PDB entry 7ZMW | X-ray diffraction, 1.80 A resolution | chains A and B

Chain A:
Name: 14-3-3 protein sigma
From: Homo sapiens
Reference sequence: P31947 (1433S_HUMAN); residue numbers follow UniProt; this construct covers 1-231
Chain sequence (236 residues; row label = number of the first residue in the row; numbers below 1 keep their minus sign (Gly-4 is residue -4)):
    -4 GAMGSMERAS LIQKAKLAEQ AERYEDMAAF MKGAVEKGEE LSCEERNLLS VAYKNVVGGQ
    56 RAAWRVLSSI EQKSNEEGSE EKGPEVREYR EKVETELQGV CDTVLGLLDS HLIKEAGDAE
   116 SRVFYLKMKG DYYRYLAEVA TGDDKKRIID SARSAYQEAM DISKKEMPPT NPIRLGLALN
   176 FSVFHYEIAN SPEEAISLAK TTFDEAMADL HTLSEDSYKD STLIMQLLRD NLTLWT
Differences from the reference sequence: expression tag (-4 to 0)
Bound ions: Mg2+ site 1 near Glu2 (its only coordinating residue here); Mg2+ site 2: Glu35, Glu110, Glu188
UniProt features mapped onto this chain:
  - site (Interaction with phosphoserine on interacting protein): Arg56, Arg129
  - modified residue (Phosphoserine): Ser5, Ser74

Chain B:
Name: non-natural peptide 1
Chain sequence (8 residues; each row starts with the number of its first residue):
     1 XSXXXXKX
Modified positions: KCJ (3-(1,3-thiazol-4-yl)-L-alanine) at position 1, PPN (para-nitrophenylalanine) at position 3, B3S ((3R)-3-amino-4-hydroxybutanoic acid) at position 4, BAL (beta-alanine) at position 5, PPN (para-nitrophenylalanine) at position 6, NH2 (amino group) at position 8; Ser2 (phosphoserine; SEP)

Chain A / chain B interface:
Residue-residue contacts (27):
  Asn42(A) with PPN_6(B)
  Ser45(A) with B3S_4(B)
  Val46(A) with BAL_5(B)
  Arg56(A) with Ser2(B)
  Phe119(A) with PPN_6(B)
  Lys122(A) with PPN_3(B), hydrogen bond (side chain-backbone); B3S_4(B); PPN_6(B)
  Asp126(A) with B3S_4(B)
  Arg129(A) with Ser2(B)
  Tyr130(A) with Ser2(B); B3S_4(B)
  Pro167(A) with PPN_6(B)
  Gly171(A) with PPN_6(B)
  Leu174(A) with KCJ_1(B); Ser2(B); PPN_3(B)
  Asn175(A) with Ser2(B); PPN_3(B), hydrogen bond (side chain-backbone); B3S_4(B)
  Val178(A) with KCJ_1(B)
  Asp215(A) with Lys7(B)
  Leu218(A) with PPN_3(B)
  Ile219(A) with PPN_3(B)
  Leu222(A) with PPN_3(B)
  Asp225(A) with KCJ_1(B)
  Asn226(A) with KCJ_1(B), hydrogen bond (side chain-backbone)
Other interface residues (no listed pair), chain A (23 interface residues in all): Lys49, Ile168, Leu172
The authors on this interface:
  - interface residues, chain A: Lys122(A), Leu218(A), Ile219(A), Leu222(A), Asn226(A)

Overview:
The interface between chain A and chain B involves 23 residues on one side and 7 on the other, with 3 hydrogen
bonds. Polar pairs include Lys122(A)-PPN_3(B), Asn175(A)-PPN_3(B) and Asn226(A)-KCJ_1(B). Glu35(A), Glu110(A)
and Glu188(A) form the Mg2+ site 2. From the paper: interface residues Lys122(A), Leu218(A) and Ile219(A)
among others.
Chain A is 14-3-3 protein sigma (Homo sapiens) and chain B is non-natural peptide 1; the structure, 14-3-3s
binding to non-natural peptide 2c, was determined by X-ray diffraction, deposited together with 7ZMU.
